Entry 8FNL (electron microscopy, 2.80 A resolution); this record covers chains A and G of the 12 polymer chains in the assembly.

Chain A (and G):
Name: Lamina-associated polypeptide 2, isoform alpha, Integrase chimera
Source organism: Homo sapiens
Notes: EC 2.7.7.-, 3.1.-.-; chain G of this document is another copy of the same molecule, construct and numbering; everything in this record applies to it too
UniProt: chimeric construct of P42166, P12497: residues -53 to -3 from P42166 (LAP2A_HUMAN) positions 50-100 (UniProt number = residue number + 103); residues 1-288 from P12497 positions 1148-1435 (UniProt number = residue number + 1147)
Chain sequence (364 residues; numbered -75 to 288; the number before each row is that of its first residue; numbers below 1 keep their minus sign (Gly-75 is residue -75)):
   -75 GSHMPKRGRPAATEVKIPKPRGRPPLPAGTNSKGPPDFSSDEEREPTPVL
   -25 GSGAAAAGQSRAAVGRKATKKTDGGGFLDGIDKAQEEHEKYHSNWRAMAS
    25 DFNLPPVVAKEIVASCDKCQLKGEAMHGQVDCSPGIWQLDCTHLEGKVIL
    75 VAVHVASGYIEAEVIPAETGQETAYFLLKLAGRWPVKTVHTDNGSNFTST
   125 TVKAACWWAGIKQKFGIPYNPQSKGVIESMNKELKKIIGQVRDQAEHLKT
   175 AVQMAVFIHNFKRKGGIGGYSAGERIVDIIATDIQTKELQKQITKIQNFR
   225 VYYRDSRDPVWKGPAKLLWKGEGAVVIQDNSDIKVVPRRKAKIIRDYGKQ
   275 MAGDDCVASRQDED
Disordered / not traced: -75 to 0, 229-235, 269-288
Differences from the reference sequence: expression tag (-75 to -54); conflict Gln-17 (Arg86 in P42166); linker (-2 to 0); engineered mutation Lys138 (Glu1285 in P12497), Lys148 (Gln1295 in P12497)
Bound ions: Zn2+: His12, His16, Cys40, Cys43; Mg2+ site 1: Asp64, Asp116 (together with Dolutegravir); Mg2+ site 2: Asp64, Glu152 (together with Dolutegravir)
Small-molecule neighbours: Dolutegravir (DLU; (4R,12aS)-N-(2,4-difluorobenzyl)-7-hydroxy-4-methyl-6,8-dioxo-3,4,6,8,12,12a-hexahydro-2H-pyrido[1',2':4,5]pyrazino[2,1-b][1,3]oxazine-9-carboxamide): Asp64, Cys65, Asp116, Asn117, Gly118, Tyr143, Pro145, Gln146, Glu152
From the paper describing this entry:
  - mutagenesis - E138K/G140A/Q148K (1.0 kcal/mol): decreased binding to Dolutegravir (from molecular simulation)
  - mutagenesis - E138K/G140A/Q148K (1.0 kcal/mol): decreased binding to DTG (from molecular simulation)
  - catalytic residues: Glu152 (citing earlier work)
  - mutagenesis - G140A (3- to 5-fold), G140S (3- to 5-fold), Q148K (5- to 10-fold): decreased catalytic activity
  - mutagenesis - E138K: unchanged catalytic activity
  - mutagenesis - Q148K: decreased growth

Interface between chain A and chain G:
Contacting residue pairs (46):
  Glu11(A) - Lys186(G)  salt bridge
  Glu13(A) - Gln168(G)
  Lys14(A) - Gln168(G)  hydrogen bond (backbone-side chain)
  Tyr15(A) - Phe181(G)  hydrophobic
  Tyr15(A) - Ile182(G)  hydrophobic
  Tyr15(A) - Lys186(G)
  His16(A) - Arg187(G)  hydrogen bond (backbone-side chain)
  Ser17(A) - Lys186(G)
  Asn18(A) - Lys186(G)
  Asn18(A) - Arg187(G)
  Asn18(A) - Lys188(G)  hydrogen bond (side chain-backbone)
  Arg20(A) - Lys188(G)
  Arg20(A) - Gly189(G)
  Ala21(A) - Lys186(G)
  Ala21(A) - Lys188(G)
  Ser24(A) - Lys188(G)
  Asp25(A) - Lys188(G)  salt bridge
  Lys42(A) - Gly163(G)
  Lys42(A) - Gln164(G)  hydrogen bond (side chain-backbone)
  Lys42(A) - Asp167(G)  salt bridge
  Cys43(A) - Gln164(G)
  Leu45(A) - Lys160(G)
  Leu45(A) - Gln164(G)
  Lys160(A) - Leu45(G)
  Gly163(A) - Lys42(G)
  Gln164(A) - Lys42(G)  hydrogen bond (backbone-side chain)
  Gln164(A) - Cys43(G)
  Gln164(A) - Leu45(G)
  Asp167(A) - Lys42(G)  salt bridge
  Gln168(A) - Glu13(G)
  Gln168(A) - Lys14(G)  hydrogen bond (side chain-backbone)
  Phe181(A) - Tyr15(G)  hydrophobic
  Ile182(A) - Tyr15(G)  hydrophobic
  Lys186(A) - Glu11(G)  salt bridge
  Lys186(A) - Tyr15(G)
  Lys186(A) - Ser17(G)
  Lys186(A) - Asn18(G)
  Lys186(A) - Ala21(G)
  Arg187(A) - His16(G)  hydrogen bond (side chain-backbone)
  Arg187(A) - Asn18(G)
  Lys188(A) - Asn18(G)  hydrogen bond (backbone-side chain)
  Lys188(A) - Arg20(G)
  Lys188(A) - Ala21(G)
  Lys188(A) - Ser24(G)
  Lys188(A) - Asp25(G)  salt bridge
  Gly189(A) - Arg20(G)
Interface residues without a listed pair, chain A (26 interface residues in all): Val165
Interface residues without a listed pair, chain G (26 interface residues in all): Val165

Overview:
Chain A and chain G each contribute 26 residues to their interface; the contacts include 8 hydrogen bonds and
6 salt bridges. Polar pairs include Glu11(A)-Lys186(G), Asp25(A)-Lys188(G) and Lys42(A)-Asp167(G). Bound to
chain A: Dolutegravir. From the paper: the catalytic residue Glu152(A); G140A, G140S and Q148K of chain A
reduce catalytic activity; 5 substitutions were tested in all.
Both chains are Lamina-associated polypeptide 2, isoform alpha, Integrase chimera (Homo sapiens). Entry 8FNL
(Structure of E138K/Q148K HIV-1 intasome with Dolutegravir bound) was determined by electron microscopy
together with 8FND, 8FNG, 8FNH, 8FNJ, 8FNM, 8FNO, 8FNP and 8FNQ from the same study.
